Entry 1RXO (X-ray diffraction, 2.20 A resolution); this record covers chains L and S of the 8 polymer chains in the assembly.

Chain L:
Protein: Ribulose bisphosphate carboxylase/oxygenase
Source organism: Spinacia oleracea
Notes: EC 4.1.1.39
UniProtKB: P00875 (RBL_SPIOL); residue numbers follow UniProt; this construct covers 1-475
Sequence (475 residues; row label = number of the first residue in the row):
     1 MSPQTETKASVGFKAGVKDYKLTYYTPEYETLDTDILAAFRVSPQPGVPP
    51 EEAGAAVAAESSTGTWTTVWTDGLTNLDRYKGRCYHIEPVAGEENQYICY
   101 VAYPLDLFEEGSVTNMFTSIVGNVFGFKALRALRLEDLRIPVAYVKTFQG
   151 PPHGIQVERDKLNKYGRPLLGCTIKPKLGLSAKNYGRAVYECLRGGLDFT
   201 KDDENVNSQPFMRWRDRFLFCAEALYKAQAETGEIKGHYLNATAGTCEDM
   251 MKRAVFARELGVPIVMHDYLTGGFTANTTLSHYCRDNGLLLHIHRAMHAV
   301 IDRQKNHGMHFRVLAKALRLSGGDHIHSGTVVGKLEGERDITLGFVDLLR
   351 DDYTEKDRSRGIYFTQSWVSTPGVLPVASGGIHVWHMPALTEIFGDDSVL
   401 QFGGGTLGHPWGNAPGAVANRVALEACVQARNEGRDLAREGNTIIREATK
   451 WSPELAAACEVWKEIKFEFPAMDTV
Disordered / not traced: 1-8, 464-475
Differences from the reference sequence: modified residue (201)
Modified residues: K201 (lysine nz-carboxylic acid; KCX)
Bound ions: Ca2+: K201, D203, E204 (together with ribulose-1,5-diphosphate)
Small-molecule neighbours: ribulose-1,5-diphosphate (RUB): T173, K175, K201, D203, E204, H294, R295, H298, H327, G329, S379, G380, G381, Q401, F402, G403, G404
Swiss-Prot annotation at these positions:
  - active site (Proton acceptor): K175, H294
  - binding site (substrate): T65, N123, T173, K177, E204, H294, R295, H327, K334, S379, G381, G403, G404
  - binding site (Mg(2+)): K201, D203, E204
  - site: K14 (Not N6-methylated), K334 (Transition state stabilizer)
  - modified residue: P3 (N-acetylproline), K201 (N6-carboxylysine)

Chain S:
Protein: Ribulose bisphosphate carboxylase/oxygenase
Source organism: Spinacia oleracea
Notes: EC 4.1.1.39
UniProtKB: P00870 (RBS1_SPIOL); residues 1-123 here correspond to UniProt positions 58-180 (UniProt number = residue number + 57)
Sequence (123 residues; each row starts with the number of its first residue):
     1 MQVWPILNLKKYETLSYLPPLTTDQLARQVDYLLNNKWVPCLEFETDHGF
    51 VYREHHNSPGYYDGRYWTMWKLPMFGCTDPAQVLNELEECKKEYPNAFIR
   101 IIGFDSNREVQCISFIAYKPAGY
Differences from the reference sequence: conflict Q2 (Lys59 in P00870), I6 (Thr63 in P00870), L7 (Gln64 in P00870), L9 (Met66 in P00870), K11 (Arg68 in P00870), E109 (Gln166 in P00870), I113 (Val170 in P00870)

How chain L and chain S interact:
Contacting residue pairs (73; chain L residue first):
  Q156(L) - V110(S)
  K161(L) - G60(S)
  K161(L) - R65(S)  hydrogen bond (backbone-side chain)
  N163(L) - E13(S)
  N163(L) - R65(S)
  K164(L) - E13(S)  salt bridge
  Y165(L) - T14(S)  hydrogen bond (backbone-side chain)
  Y165(L) - Q111(S)
  Y165(L) - C112(S)
  Y165(L) - I113(S)  hydrophobic
  Y165(L) - S114(S)
  G166(L) - T14(S)
  G166(L) - C112(S)
  R167(L) - E13(S)  salt bridge
  R167(L) - T14(S)  hydrogen bond
  R194(L) - W4(S)  hydrogen bond (side chain-backbone)
  R194(L) - P5(S)  hydrogen bond (side chain-backbone)
  R194(L) - I6(S)
  G195(L) - Y17(S)
  G196(L) - Y17(S)
  Y226(L) - R53(S)  hydrogen bond
  Q229(L) - Y62(S)
  A230(L) - K10(S)  hydrogen bond (backbone-side chain)
  E231(L) - I6(S)
  E231(L) - K10(S)
  T232(L) - K10(S)
  T232(L) - K11(S)  hydrogen bond (backbone-backbone)
  G233(L) - K10(S)
  G233(L) - F50(S)
  G233(L) - V51(S)
  E234(L) - K11(S)
  E234(L) - Y12(S)
  E234(L) - E13(S)  hydrogen bond (side chain-backbone)
  E234(L) - S16(S)
  I235(L) - V51(S)  hydrophobic
  I235(L) - Y62(S)  hydrophobic
  R258(L) - S58(S)
  R258(L) - P59(S)
  G261(L) - R53(S)  hydrogen bond (backbone-side chain)
  G261(L) - N57(S)
  G261(L) - P59(S)
  V262(L) - P59(S)
  P263(L) - Y62(S)
  N287(L) - P59(S)
  G288(L) - P59(S)
  L289(L) - P59(S)  hydrophobic
  D397(L) - R108(S)  salt bridge
  P410(L) - M1(S)
  W411(L) - M1(S)  hydrophobic
  W411(L) - Q2(S)
  P415(L) - Q2(S)
  V418(L) - W4(S)  hydrophobic
  R421(L) - E13(S)  hydrogen bond (side chain-backbone)
  R421(L) - Y17(S)
  V422(L) - Y17(S)
  E425(L) - E13(S)
  E425(L) - T14(S)
  E425(L) - L15(S)  hydrogen bond (side chain-backbone)
  E425(L) - S16(S)  hydrogen bond (side chain-backbone)
  E425(L) - Y17(S)  hydrogen bond (side chain-backbone)
  E425(L) - L18(S)
  A426(L) - L18(S)
  Q429(L) - L18(S)
  Q429(L) - L21(S)
  Q429(L) - Q25(S)
  Q429(L) - Q29(S)
  R431(L) - Y32(S)
  N432(L) - Q29(S)  hydrogen bond
  N432(L) - Y32(S)
  W451(L) - Y17(S)
  W451(L) - L18(S)  hydrophobic
  W451(L) - P19(S)
  E454(L) - W4(S)
Also at the interface, not in a pair above, chain L (47 interface residues in all): I155, D160, Y190, D198, K236, A414, V428, E433
Also at the interface, not in a pair above, chain S (38 interface residues in all): V3, L9, R28, R100

In short:
47 residues of chain L and 38 residues of chain S are in contact, with 15 hydrogen bonds and 3 salt bridges.
Polar pairs include K164(L)-E13(S), R167(L)-E13(S) and D397(L)-R108(S). Chain L binds
ribulose-1,5-diphosphate.
Chain L is Ribulose bisphosphate carboxylase/oxygenase and chain S is Ribulose bisphosphate
carboxylase/oxygenase, both from Spinacia oleracea; the structure, Activated spinach rubisco in complex with
its substrate ribulose-1,5-bisphosphate and calcium, was determined by X-ray diffraction together with 1RCX
from the same study.
